PDB entry 2RQG | solution NMR | chains A and B

# Chain A
Protein: G1 to S phase transition 1
From: Mus musculus
Reference sequence: Q8K2E1 (Q8K2E1_MOUSE); residues 64-82 here correspond to UniProt positions 15-33 (UniProt number = residue number - 49)
Sequence (19 residues; row label = number of the first residue in the row):
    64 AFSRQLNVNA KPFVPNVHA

# Chain B
Protein: Polyadenylate-binding protein 1
From: Homo sapiens
Notes: fragment: pabc domain
Reference sequence: P11940 (PABP1_HUMAN); residue numbers follow UniProt; this construct covers 541-623
Sequence (83 residues; row label = number of the first residue in the row):
   541 GQEPLTASML ASAPPQEQKQ MLGERLFPLI QAMHPTLAGK ITGMLLEIDN SELLHMLESP
   601 ESLRSKVDEA VAVLQAHQAK EAA

# Chain A / chain B interface
Contacting residue pairs (24; chain A residue first):
  Ala64(A) - Lys606(B)
  Ala64(A) - Glu609(B)
  Phe65(A) - Ile588(B)
  Arg67(A) - Glu609(B)
  Gln68(A) - Val613(B)
  Leu69(A) - Met584(B)
  Leu69(A) - Val613(B)
  Asn70(A) - Met584(B)
  Val71(A) - Val613(B)
  Val71(A) - Leu614(B)
  Val71(A) - His617(B)
  Lys74(A) - Gly583(B)
  Lys74(A) - Glu587(B)
  Pro75(A) - Gly583(B)
  Pro75(A) - Leu586(B)
  Phe76(A) - Lys559(B)
  Phe76(A) - Glu564(B)
  Phe76(A) - Leu586(B)
  Val77(A) - Gln556(B)
  Val77(A) - Lys559(B)
  Val77(A) - Gln560(B)
  Pro78(A) - Gln560(B)
  Pro78(A) - Glu564(B)
  Asn79(A) - Gln560(B)
Also at the interface, not in a pair above, chain A (14 interface residues in all): Ala73
Also at the interface, not in a pair above, chain B (19 interface residues in all): Gly563, Lys580, Thr582, Ala612, Gln615

# Summary
14 residues of chain A face 19 of chain B across their interface.
Here chain A is G1 to S phase transition 1 (Mus musculus) and chain B is Polyadenylate-binding protein 1 (Homo
sapiens). Entry 2RQG (Structure of GSPT1/ERF3A-PABC) was determined by solution NMR.
